Entry 9JGI (electron microscopy, 3.50 A resolution); this record covers chains K and L of the 15 polymer chains in the assembly.

Chain K (and L):
Name: tail tube protein
From: Bacillus subtilis
Notes: chain L of this document is another copy of the same molecule, construct and numbering; everything in this record applies to it too
UniProtKB: A0A162TY69 (A0A162TY69_BACIU); numbering as in UniProt (aligned over 1-264)
Sequence (270 residues; row label = number of the first residue in the row):
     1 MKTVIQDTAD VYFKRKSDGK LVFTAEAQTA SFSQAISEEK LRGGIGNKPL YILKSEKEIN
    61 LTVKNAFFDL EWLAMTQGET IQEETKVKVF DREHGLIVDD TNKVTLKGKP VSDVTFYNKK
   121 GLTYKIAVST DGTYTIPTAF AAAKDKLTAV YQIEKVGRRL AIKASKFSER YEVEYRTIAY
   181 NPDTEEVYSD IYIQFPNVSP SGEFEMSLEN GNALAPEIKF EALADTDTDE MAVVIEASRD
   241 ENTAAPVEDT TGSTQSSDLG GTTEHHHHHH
Disordered / not traced: 37-55, 242-270 (chain L: 242-270)
Differences from the reference sequence: expression tag (265-270)

How chain K and chain L interact:
Residue-residue contacts (11):
  Pro182(K) - Arg170(L)  hydrogen bond (backbone-side chain)
  Asp183(K) - Arg170(L)
  Thr184(K) - Lys16(L)
  Thr184(K) - Ser17(L)
  Thr184(K) - Glu169(L)
  Thr184(K) - Arg170(L)
  Glu185(K) - Ser168(L)
  Glu185(K) - Glu169(L)
  Glu185(K) - Arg170(L)  salt bridge
  Glu185(K) - Ser199(L)
  Glu186(K) - Ser17(L)  hydrogen bond
Other interface residues (no listed pair), chain L (8 interface residues in all): Phe167, Thr226

In short:
Chain K and chain L form an interface of 5 and 8 residues respectively; the contacts include 2 hydrogen bonds
and 1 salt bridge. Among the polar pairs are Glu185(K)-Arg170(L), Pro182(K)-Arg170(L) and Glu186(K)-Ser17(L).
Chain K and chain L are both tail tube protein (Bacillus subtilis); the structure, Architecture of a
pentameric assembly of the tube tail protein, was determined by electron microscopy (same publication as
9JGH).
